PDB entry 6SGA | electron microscopy, 3.10 A resolution | chains Cj and CA of the 72 polymer chains in the assembly

# Chain Cj
Name: mS34
From: Trypanosoma brucei brucei
UniProt: Q57UK0 (Q57UK0_TRYB2); numbering as in UniProt (aligned over 1-257)
Chain sequence (257 residues; each row starts with the number of its first residue):
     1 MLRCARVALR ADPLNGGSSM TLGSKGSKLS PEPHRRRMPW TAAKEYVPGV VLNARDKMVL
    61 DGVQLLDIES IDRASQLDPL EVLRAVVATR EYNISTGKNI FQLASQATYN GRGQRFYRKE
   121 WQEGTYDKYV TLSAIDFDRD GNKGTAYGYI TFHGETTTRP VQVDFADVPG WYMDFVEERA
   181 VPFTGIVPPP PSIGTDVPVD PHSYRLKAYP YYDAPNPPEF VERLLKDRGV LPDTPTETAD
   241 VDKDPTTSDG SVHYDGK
Not modelled in the structure: 1-9, 236-257

# Chain CA
Molecule: 9S rRNA
From: Trypanosoma brucei brucei
Sequence (474 nucleotides; each row starts with the number of its first residue; note: 146 numbers in that range are skipped by the numbering (no residue carries them; nothing is unmodelled there)):
     1 UAAAUUAUGG UCAAUUGUUA GUAUUCAUAU UAAUUUUUUU AAAUGUUUUA UCAUUUUAUA
    61 AAGGUUUAUU UUUGAAAGAU UUUUUGUAUA AAAUUUUAGG AAUAGUUAAU AAUAAUUUAU
   121 AAUUUUGAUU AGAUUGUUUU GUUAAUGCUA UUAGAUGGGU GUGGAAAAAU AAAAAAAAUA
   181 AUUAAUAUAU AUCAAUAAUA AAUUAAAUUA AUCUAUUAGU CAGAAAUGGA UGCCAGCCGU
   241 UGCGGUAAUU UCUAUGCUUU UAAAUAUUAU ACAAUUAUCA UAUUAAAUUG UUAAGUGCUG
   301 AUUUAACCAA UAAAAAUAUA AAUAAUUUUU AUUUGUUUUU AAACACCAUU AGGUAUAUGC
   361 AAAUAUAAAA UUAUAGUAAU UAU
   530 AGAAAUUAAA AAGGUAUUGU UGCCCACCAA UUUUUAUAAU AAAAAUAACG UGCAGUAAUU
   590 AAUAUAUUUA UAAAAAUAUA UUUUUUUUUU X
Not modelled in the structure: 543-553
Modified / non-standard residues: UBD (uridine 3',5'-bis(dihydrogen phosphate)) at position 620
Ion coordination: Mg2+ site 1: A75, A76; Mg2+ site 2 near U117 (its only coordinating residue here)

# How chain Cj and chain CA interact
Pairs across the interface (38; chain Cj residue first):
  Arg-10(Cj) / A76(CA)  salt bridge to the phosphate
  Arg-10(Cj) / A77(CA)  salt bridge to the phosphate
  Arg-10(Cj) / G78(CA)  sugar contact
  Arg-10(Cj) / A79(CA)  salt bridge to the phosphate
  Arg-10(Cj) / U81(CA)  phosphate contact
  Arg-10(Cj) / U82(CA)  phosphate contact
  Ala-11(Cj) / U82(CA)  phosphate contact
  Pro-13(Cj) / A79(CA)  sugar contact
  Pro-13(Cj) / U80(CA)  phosphate contact
  Gly-16(Cj) / U80(CA)  phosphate contact
  Gly-17(Cj) / A79(CA)  sugar contact
  Ser-19(Cj) / G78(CA)  hydrogen bond to the phosphate
  Leu-22(Cj) / A176(CA)  sugar contact
  Leu-22(Cj) / A177(CA)  hydrogen bond to the sugar
  Gly-23(Cj) / A177(CA)  phosphate contact
  Lys-25(Cj) / A77(CA)  salt bridge to the phosphate
  Lys-25(Cj) / G78(CA)  salt bridge to the phosphate
  Gly-26(Cj) / A177(CA)  hydrogen bond to the sugar
  Ser-27(Cj) / A177(CA)  base contact
  Leu-29(Cj) / A76(CA)  sugar contact
  His-34(Cj) / U55(CA)  hydrogen bond to the sugar
  His-34(Cj) / U56(CA)  phosphate contact
  Arg-35(Cj) / U56(CA)  salt bridge to the phosphate
  Arg-35(Cj) / U57(CA)  salt bridge to the phosphate
  Arg-35(Cj) / A75(CA)  sugar contact
  Arg-35(Cj) / G163(CA)  hydrogen bond to the phosphate
  Arg-35(Cj) / G164(CA)  salt bridge to the phosphate
  Arg-36(Cj) / U84(CA)  salt bridge to the phosphate
  Arg-37(Cj) / G163(CA)  salt bridge to the phosphate
  Met-38(Cj) / U55(CA)  phosphate contact
  Trp-40(Cj) / U54(CA)  hydrogen bond to the phosphate
  Trp-40(Cj) / U55(CA)  phosphate contact
  Thr-41(Cj) / U55(CA)  sugar contact
  Lys-44(Cj) / A50(CA)  base contact
  Tyr-46(Cj) / A50(CA)  stacking on the base
  Val-47(Cj) / A50(CA)  sugar contact
  Gly-49(Cj) / U51(CA)  hydrogen bond to the phosphate
  Val-50(Cj) / U51(CA)  hydrogen bond to the phosphate
Other interface residues (no listed pair), chain Cj (25 interface residues in all): Pro-48
Other interface residues (no listed pair), chain CA (22 interface residues in all): U83, U162, A178

# Overview
25 residues of chain Cj and 22 residues of chain CA are in contact, with 8 hydrogen bonds, 10 salt bridges and
1 aromatic stacking contact. Polar contacts include Leu-22(Cj)/A177(CA), Gly-26(Cj)/A177(CA) and
His-34(Cj)/U55(CA). A75(CA) and A76(CA) coordinate Mg2+ site 1.
Chain Cj is mS34 and chain CA is 9S rRNA, both from Trypanosoma brucei brucei; the structure, Body domain of
the mt-SSU assemblosome from Trypanosoma brucei, was determined by electron microscopy together with 6SGB and
6SG9 from the same study.
